7WI3 - chains g and s of the 48 polymer chains in the assembly; structure by electron microscopy, 4.00 A resolution.

Chain g (and s):
Protein: ATP-dependent zinc metalloprotease FtsH
Organism: Escherichia coli K-12
Notes: EC 3.4.24.-; chain s of this document is another copy of the same molecule, construct and numbering; everything in this record applies to it too
Reference sequence: P0AAI3 (FTSH_ECOLI); numbering as in UniProt (aligned over 1-644)
Sequence (644 residues; each row starts with the number of its first residue):
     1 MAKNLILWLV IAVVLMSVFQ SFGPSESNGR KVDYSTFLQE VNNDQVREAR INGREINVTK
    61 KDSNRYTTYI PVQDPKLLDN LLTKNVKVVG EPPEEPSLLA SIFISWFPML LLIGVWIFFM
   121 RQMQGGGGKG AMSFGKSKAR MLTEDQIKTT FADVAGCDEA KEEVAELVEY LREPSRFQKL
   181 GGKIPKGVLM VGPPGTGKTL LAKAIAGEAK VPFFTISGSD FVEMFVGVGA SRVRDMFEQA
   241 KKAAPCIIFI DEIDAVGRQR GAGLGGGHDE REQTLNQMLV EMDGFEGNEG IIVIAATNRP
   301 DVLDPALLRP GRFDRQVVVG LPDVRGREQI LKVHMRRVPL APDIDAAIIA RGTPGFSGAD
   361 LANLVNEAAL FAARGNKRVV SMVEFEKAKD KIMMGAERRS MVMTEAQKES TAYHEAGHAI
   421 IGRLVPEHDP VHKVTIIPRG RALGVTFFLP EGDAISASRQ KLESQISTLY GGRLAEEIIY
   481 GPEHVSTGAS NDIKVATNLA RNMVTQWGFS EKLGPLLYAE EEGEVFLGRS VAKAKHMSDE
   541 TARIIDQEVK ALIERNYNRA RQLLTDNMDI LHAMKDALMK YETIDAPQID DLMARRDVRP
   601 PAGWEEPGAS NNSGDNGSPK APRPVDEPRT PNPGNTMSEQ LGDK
Not modelled in the structure: 1-28, 110-644 (chain s: 1-28, 108-644)
Curated features (UniProtKB/Swiss-Prot):
  - active site: Glu-415
  - binding site (ATP): Gly-192 to Thr-199
  - binding site (Zn(2+)): His-414, His-418, Asp-492
  - site: Phe-225 (Substrate binding)
  - mutagenesis: Leu-201 (L201N: No in vivo protease activity, no in vitro ATPase activity), Phe-225 (F225A/D/E/G/N/Q/R/S/T: Does not complement ftsH1 at 42 degrees Celsius, no protease activity in vivo; F225C/H: Partially complements ftsH1 at 42 degrees Celsius, some protease activity in vivo ...), Gly-227 (G227A: Does not complement ftsH1 at 42 degrees Celsius, no protease activity in vivo), Thr-297 (T297A: Low protease activity in vivo, low ATPase activity in vitro, complements ftsH1 at 42 degrees Celsius), Asn-298 (N298A: No in vivo protease activity), Asp-304 (D304A/N: No in vivo protease activity, no in vitro ATPase activity; probably still binds ATP ...), Leu-307 (L307A: Low protease activity in vivo), Arg-309 (R309A/L/K: No in vivo protease activity, no ATPase activity in vitro; probably still binds ATP), Arg-312 (R312A/L/K: No in vivo protease activity, no ATPase activity in vitro; probably still binds ATP), His-414 to His-418 (Loss of protease function), His-414 (H414Y: Loss of protease function), Glu-415 (E415Q: Loss of protease activity in vivo), 5 further mutagenesis entries in UniProt
Reported in the primary citation:
  - mutagenesis - K61A/D62A/S63A, D62F: decreased catalytic activity on CII
  - mutagenesis - Q45A: unchanged catalytic activity on CII
  - mutagenesis - K61A/D62A/S63A, D62F: unchanged catalytic activity on SecY

Chain g / chain s interface:
Residue-residue contacts (14; chain g residue first):
  Asp-33(g) / Lys-87(s)  salt bridge
  Asp-33(g) / Val-88(s)
  Asp-33(g) / Val-89(s)
  Tyr-34(g) / Val-88(s)
  Ser-35(g) / Lys-87(s)
  Ser-35(g) / Val-88(s)
  Tyr-69(g) / Pro-92(s)  hydrophobic
  Pro-71(g) / Leu-78(s)  hydrophobic
  Val-72(g) / Leu-78(s)  hydrophobic
  Phe-103(g) / Trp-106(s)
  Ile-104(g) / Ile-102(s)  hydrophobic
  Ile-104(g) / Trp-106(s)
  Phe-107(g) / Trp-106(s)  hydrophobic
  Pro-108(g) / Trp-106(s)  hydrophobic
Interface residues without a listed pair, chain g (13 interface residues in all): Thr-36, Gln-39, Asp-74
Interface residues without a listed pair, chain s (11 interface residues in all): Ile-51, Leu-82, Asn-85, Ser-105

Overview:
13 residues of chain g and 11 residues of chain s are in contact; the contacts include 1 salt bridge. The
salt-bridged pair is Asp-33(g)/Lys-87(s). The paper reports that K61A/D62A/S63A and D62F of chain g reduce
catalytic activity on CII; K61A/D62A/S63A and D62F of chain g leave catalytic activity on SecY unchanged.
Chain g and chain s are both ATP-dependent zinc metalloprotease FtsH (Escherichia coli K-12); the structure,
Cryo-EM structure of E.Coli FtsH-HflkC AAA protease complex, was determined by electron microscopy together
with 7WI4 from the same study.
